PDB entry 2O2U | X-ray diffraction, 2.45 A resolution | chain A

== Chain A ==
Protein: Mitogen-activated protein kinase 10
Organism: Homo sapiens
Notes: EC 2.7.11.24
UniProt: P53779 (MK10_HUMAN); residues 39-402 here = UniProt positions 39-402
Amino-acid sequence (364 residues; each row starts with the number of its first residue):
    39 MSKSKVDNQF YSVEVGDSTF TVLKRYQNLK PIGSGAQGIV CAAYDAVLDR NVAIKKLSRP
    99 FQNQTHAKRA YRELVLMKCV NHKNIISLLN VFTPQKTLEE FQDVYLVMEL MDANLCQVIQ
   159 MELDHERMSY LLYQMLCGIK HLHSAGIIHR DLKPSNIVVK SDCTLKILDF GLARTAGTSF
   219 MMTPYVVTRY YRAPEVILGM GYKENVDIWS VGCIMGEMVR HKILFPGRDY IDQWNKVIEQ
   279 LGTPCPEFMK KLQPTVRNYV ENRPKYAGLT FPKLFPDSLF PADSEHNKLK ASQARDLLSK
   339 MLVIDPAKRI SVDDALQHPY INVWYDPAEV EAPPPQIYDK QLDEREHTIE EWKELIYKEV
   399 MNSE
Not modelled in the structure: 39-45, 74-75, 212-224, 364-384, 401-402
Swiss-Prot annotation at these positions:
  - motif: Thr221 to Tyr223 (TXY)
  - active site: Asp189 (Proton acceptor)
  - binding site (ATP): Ile70 to Val78, Lys93
  - modified residue: Thr221 (Phosphothreonine), Tyr223 (Phosphotyrosine)
Ligand contacts: 738 (N-(3-cyano-4,5,6,7-tetrahydro-1-benzothien-2-yl)-2-fluorobenzamide): Ile70, Gly71, Val78, Ala91, Ile92, Lys93, Met115, Leu144, Met146, Glu147, Leu148, Met149, Asp150, Ala151, Asn152, Gln155, Val196, Leu206

== In short ==
Ligands of chain A: compound 738. From UniProt: active-site residue Asp189 and 10 ATP-binding residues.
Chain A is Mitogen-activated protein kinase 10 (Homo sapiens); the structure, Crystal structure of human JNK3
complexed with N-(3-cyano-4,5,6,7-tetrahydro-1-benzothien-2-yl)-2-fluorobenzamide, was determined by X-ray
diffraction together with 2O0U from the same study.
